8Y63 - chains R and A of the 5 polymer chains in the assembly; structure by electron microscopy, 3.20 A resolution.

# Chain R
Protein: N-formyl peptide receptor 2
Source organism: Homo sapiens
Reference sequence: P25090 (FPR2_HUMAN); residue numbers follow UniProt; this construct covers 1-351
Amino-acid sequence (351 residues; each row starts with the number of its first residue):
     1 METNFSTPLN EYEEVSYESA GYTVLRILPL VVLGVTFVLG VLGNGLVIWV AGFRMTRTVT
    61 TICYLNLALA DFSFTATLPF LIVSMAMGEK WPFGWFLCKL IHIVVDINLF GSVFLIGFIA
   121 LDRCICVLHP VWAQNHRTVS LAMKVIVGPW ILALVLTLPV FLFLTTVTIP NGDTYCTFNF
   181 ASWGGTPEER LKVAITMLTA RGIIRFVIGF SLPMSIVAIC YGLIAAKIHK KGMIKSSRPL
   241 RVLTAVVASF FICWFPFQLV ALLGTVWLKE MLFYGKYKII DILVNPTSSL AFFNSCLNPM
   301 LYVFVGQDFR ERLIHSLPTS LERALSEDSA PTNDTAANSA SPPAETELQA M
Disordered / not traced: 1-23, 184, 202, 276, 318-351
Small-molecule neighbours: Cer(d18:0/20:0) (A1LXR): L109, F110, Y175, T177, F178, R201, R205, F257, V284
Curated features (UniProtKB/Swiss-Prot):
  - glycosylation: N4 (N-linked (GlcNAc...) asparagine)

# Chain A
Protein: Guanine nucleotide-binding protein G(i) subunit alpha-1
Source organism: Homo sapiens
Reference sequence: P63096 (GNAI1_HUMAN); residue numbers follow UniProt; this construct covers 1-354
Amino-acid sequence (354 residues; numbered 1 to 354; the number before each row is that of its first residue):
     1 MGCTLSAEDK AAVERSKMID RNLREDGEKA AREVKLLLLG AGESGKSTIV KQMKIIHEAG
    61 YSEEECKQYK AVVYSNTIQS IIAIIRAMGR LKIDFGDSAR ADDARQLFVL AGAAEEGFMT
   121 AELAGVIKRL WKDSGVQACF NRSREYQLND SAAYYLNDLD RIAQPNYIPT QQDVLRTRVK
   181 TTGIVETHFT FKDLHFKMFD VGGQRSERKK WIHCFEGVTA IIFCVALSDY DLVLAEDEEM
   241 NRMHESMKLF DSICNNKWFT DTSIILFLNK KDLFEEKIKK SPLTICYPEY AGSNTYEEAA
   301 AYIQCQFEDL NKRKDTKEIY THFTCATDTK NVQFVFDAVT DVIIKNNLKD CGLF
Disordered / not traced: 1-4, 55-181, 229, 234-242, 325-326
Curated features (UniProtKB/Swiss-Prot):
  - region: K35 to T48 (G1 motif), D173 to T181 (G2 motif), F196 to R205 (G3 motif), I265 to D272 (G4 motif), T324 to T329 (G5 motif)
  - binding site (GTP): E43 to T48, S151, L175 to T181, D200 to Q204, N269 to D272, A326
  - binding site (Mg(2+)): S47, T181
  - modified residue: R178 (ADP-ribosylarginine), Q204 (Deamidated glutamine), C351 (ADP-ribosylcysteine)
  - lipidation: G2 (N-myristoyl glycine), C3 (S-palmitoyl cysteine)
  - natural variant: G40 (G40C: In NEDHISB; G40R: In NEDHISB), G45 (G45D: In NEDHISB), T48 (T48I: In NEDHISB; T48K: In NEDHISB), Q52 (Q52P: In NEDHISB), S75 (deletion: In NEDHISB; uncertain significance), Q172 (deletion: In NEDHISB), D173 (D173V: In NEDHISB), E186 to F189 (deletion: In NEDHISB; uncertain significance), C224 (C224Y: In NEDHISB), K270 (K270N: In NEDHISB; K270R: In NEDHISB), D272 (D272G: In NEDHISB), A326 (A326P: In NEDHISB), 1 further natural variant entry in UniProt
  - mutagenesis: G42 (G42R: Abolishes switch to an activated conformation and dissociation from beta and gamma subunits upon GTP binding. Abolishes interaction with RGS family members), E116 (E116L: Enhances interaction (inactive GDP-bound) with RGS14), Q147 (Q147L: Enhances interaction (inactive GDP-bound) with RGS14), E245 (E245L: Enhances interaction (inactive GDP-bound) with RGS14)

# Interface between chain R and chain A
Pairs across the interface (32; chain R residue first):
  T60(R) with D350(A)
  Y64(R) with C351(A)
  R123(R) with C351(A), hydrogen bond (side chain-backbone)
  C126(R) with N347(A), hydrogen bond (backbone-side chain)
  V127(R) with I344(A); L348(A), hydrophobic
  P130(R) with T340(A); I343(A), hydrophobic; I344(A), hydrophobic
  V131(R) with K192(A); D193(A); F336(A), hydrophobic
  Q134(R) with R32(A); L194(A); I343(A)
  N135(R) with R32(A); D193(A), hydrogen bond (side chain-backbone)
  I224(R) with L353(A), hydrophobic
  K227(R) with I344(A)
  I228(R) with L348(A), hydrophobic
  K231(R) with D341(A), salt bridge
  M233(R) with F354(A)
  R238(R) with G352(A); L353(A); F354(A), hydrogen bond (side chain-backbone)
  P239(R) with L353(A); F354(A), hydrophobic
  V242(R) with G352(A); L353(A), hydrophobic
  L243(R) with L353(A), hydrophobic
  V305(R) with G352(A)
  G306(R) with G352(A)
Other interface residues (no listed pair), chain R (21 interface residues in all): T138
Other interface residues (no listed pair), chain A (20 interface residues in all): E28, A31, V34, H195

# In short
Chain R and chain A form an interface of 21 and 20 residues respectively; the contacts include 4 hydrogen
bonds and 1 salt bridge. Polar contacts include K231(R)-D341(A), R123(R)-C351(A) and C126(R)-N347(A). Ligands
of chain R: Cer(d18:0/20:0).
Chain R is N-formyl peptide receptor 2 and chain A is Guanine nucleotide-binding protein G(i) subunit alpha-1,
both from Homo sapiens; the structure, Cryo-EM structure of the C20:0 ceramide-bound FPR2-Gi complex, was
determined by electron microscopy together with 9JHJ and 8Y62 from the same study.
